Entry 9GGM (electron microscopy, 2.71 A resolution); this record covers chains A and D of the 4 polymer chains in the assembly.

# Chain A
Name: Isoform 1 of Kelch repeat and BTB domain-containing protein 4
From: Homo sapiens
Notes: engineered mutation(s): Indel mutation R313PRR
UniProt: Q9NVX7 (KBTB4_HUMAN), isoform Q9NVX7-2; the construct has insertions or renumbered stretches relative to UniProt, so the offset changes along the chain: 17-310 = UniProt 17-310; 313-536 = UniProt 311-534
Amino-acid sequence (520 residues; row label = number of the first residue in the row):
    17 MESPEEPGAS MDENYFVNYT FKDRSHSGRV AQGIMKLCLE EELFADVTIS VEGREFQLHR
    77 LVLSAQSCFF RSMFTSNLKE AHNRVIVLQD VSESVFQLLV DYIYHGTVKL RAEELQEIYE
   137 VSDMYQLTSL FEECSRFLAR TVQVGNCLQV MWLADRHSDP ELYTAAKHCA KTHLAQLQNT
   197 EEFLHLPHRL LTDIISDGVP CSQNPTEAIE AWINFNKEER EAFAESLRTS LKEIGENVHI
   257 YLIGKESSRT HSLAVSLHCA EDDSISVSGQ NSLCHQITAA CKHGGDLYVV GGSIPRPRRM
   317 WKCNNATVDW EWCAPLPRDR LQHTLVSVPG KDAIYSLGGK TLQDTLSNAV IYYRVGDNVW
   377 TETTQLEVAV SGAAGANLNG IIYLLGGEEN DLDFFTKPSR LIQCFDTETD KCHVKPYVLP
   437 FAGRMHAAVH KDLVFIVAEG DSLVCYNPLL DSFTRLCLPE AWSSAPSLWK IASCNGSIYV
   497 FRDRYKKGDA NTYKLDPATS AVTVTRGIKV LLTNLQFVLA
Not modelled in the structure: 17-31, 58-75, 91-104, 156-160, 195-203, 216-218, 228-242, 262-267, 278-279, 321-323, 478-483, 502-505, 522-524
Differences from the reference sequence: insertion (311-312)
Reported in the primary citation:
  - conformationally variable residues (loop rearrangement): Arg312
  - mutagenesis - H42A/V46D/I50T/L53E/F60S/L77K/A81E: abolished binding to Histone deacetylase 2 (chain D)

# Chain D
Name: Histone deacetylase 2
From: Homo sapiens
Notes: EC 3.5.1.98, 3.5.1.-
UniProt: Q92769 (HDAC2_HUMAN); residue numbers follow UniProt; this construct covers 1-488
Amino-acid sequence (488 residues; row label = number of the first residue in the row):
     1 MAYSQGGGKK KVCYYYDGDI GNYYYGQGHP MKPHRIRMTH NLLLNYGLYR KMEIYRPHKA
    61 TAEEMTKYHS DEYIKFLRSI RPDNMSEYSK QMQRFNVGED CPVFDGLFEF CQLSTGGSVA
   121 GAVKLNRQQT DMAVNWAGGL HHAKKSEASG FCYVNDIVLA ILELLKYHQR VLYIDIDIHH
   181 GDGVEEAFYT TDRVMTVSFH KYGEYFPGTG DLRDIGAGKG KYYAVNFPMR DGIDDESYGQ
   241 IFKPIISKVM EMYQPSAVVL QCGADSLSGD RLGCFNLTVK GHAKCVEVVK TFNLPLLMLG
   301 GGGYTIRNVA RCWTYETAVA LDCEIPNELP YNDYFEYFGP DFKLHISPSN MTNQNTPEYM
   361 EKIKQRLFEN LRMLPHAPGV QMQAIPEDAV HEDSGDEDGE DPDKRISIRA SDKRIACDEE
   421 FSDSEDEGEG GRRNVADHKK GAKKARIEED KKETEDKKTD VKEEDKSKDN SGEKTDTKGT
   481 KSEQLSNP
Not modelled in the structure: 1-8, 376-488
UniProt features mapped onto this chain:
  - active site: His142
  - binding site (1D-myo-inositol 1,4,5,6-tetrakisphosphate): Gly28, Lys32, Arg271
  - binding site (Ca(2+)): Asp175, Asp177, His179, Phe188, Thr191, Val194, Ser198, Phe199, Tyr223
  - binding site (Zn(2+)): Asp177, His179, Asp265
  - modified residue: Lys75 (N6-acetyllysine), Lys221 (N6-acetyllysine), Cys262 (S-nitrosocysteine), Cys274 (S-nitrosocysteine), Ser394 (Phosphoserine), Ser407 (Phosphoserine), Ser422 (Phosphoserine), Ser424 (Phosphoserine)
  - cross-link (Glycyl lysine isopeptide (Lys-Gly)): Lys75 (interchain with G-Cter in SUMO2), Lys439 (interchain with G-Cter in SUMO2), Lys452 (interchain with G-Cter in SUMO2), Lys458 (interchain with G-Cter in SUMO2), Lys462 (interchain with G-Cter in SUMO2), Lys478 (interchain with G-Cter in SUMO2), Lys481 (interchain with G-Cter in SUMO2)
Metal / ion sites: Zn2+: Asp177, His179, Asp265

# How chain A and chain D interact
Pairs across the interface (15):
  Gln359(A) with Arg213(D)
  Thr361(A) with Arg213(D)
  Leu408(A) with Arg230(D); Tyr359(D); Lys362(D)
  Asp409(A) with Arg230(D), salt bridge
  Phe410(A) with Tyr202(D), hydrophobic; Asp211(D); Leu212(D), hydrophobic; Pro228(D), hydrophobic; Tyr359(D)
  Phe411(A) with Leu212(D), hydrophobic; Lys362(D); Ile363(D), hydrophobic; Arg366(D)
Interface residues without a listed pair, chain A (7 interface residues in all): Asp360
Interface residues without a listed pair, chain D (11 interface residues in all): Glu358

# Overview
7 residues of chain A and 11 residues of chain D are in contact, with 1 salt bridge. The salt-bridged pair is
Asp409(A)-Arg230(D). From the paper: H42A/V46D/I50T/L53E/F60S/L77K/A81E of chain A abolish binding to Histone
deacetylase 2 (chain D); conformational variability at Arg312(A).
Here chain A is Isoform 1 of Kelch repeat and BTB domain-containing protein 4 and chain D is Histone
deacetylase 2, both from Homo sapiens. Entry 9GGM (Cryo-EM structure of KBTBD4 P313PRR mutant-HDAC2 2:2
complex) was determined by electron microscopy, deposited together with 9GGL, 9GGN and 9I2C.
